PDB entry 4I94 | X-ray diffraction, 1.80 A resolution | chain A

[Chain A]
Protein: Probable serine/threonine-protein kinase At5g41260
Organism: Arabidopsis thaliana
Notes: EC 2.7.11.1; fragment: BSK8 Kinase Domain
Reference sequence: Q9FHD7 (Y5126_ARATH); residues 40-328 here = UniProt positions 40-328
Amino-acid sequence (300 residues; numbered 29 to 328; the number before each row is that of its first residue):
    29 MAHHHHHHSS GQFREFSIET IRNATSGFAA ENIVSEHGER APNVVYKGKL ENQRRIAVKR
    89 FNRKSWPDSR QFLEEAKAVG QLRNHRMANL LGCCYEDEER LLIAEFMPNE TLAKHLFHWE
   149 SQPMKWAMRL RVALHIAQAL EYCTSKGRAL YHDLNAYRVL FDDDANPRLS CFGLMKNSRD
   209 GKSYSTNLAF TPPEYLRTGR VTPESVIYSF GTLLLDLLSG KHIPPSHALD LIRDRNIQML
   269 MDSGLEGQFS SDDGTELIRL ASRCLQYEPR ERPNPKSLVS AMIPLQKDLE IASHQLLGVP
Unresolved in the structure: 29-31
Sequence notes: expression tag (29-39)
Bound ions: Mg2+: N71 (together with AMP-PNP)
Small-molecule neighbours: AMP-PNP (ANP; phosphoaminophosphonic acid-adenylate ester): V62, S63, N71, V73, A85, K87, A116, A132, E133, F134, M135, T139, Y185, R186, L188, S198, F200, N205, S213
Swiss-Prot annotation at these positions:
  - active site: D181 (Proton acceptor)
  - binding site (ATP): H65 to V73, K87, E133 to M135, Y185, R186, N205
  - modified residue: S213 (Phosphoserine)
  - mutagenesis: S213 (S213A: Phosphorylation null-mimic mutant; S213A: Slightly reduces BSK8 protein phosphorylation; S213D: Constitutive phosphorylation-mimic mutant)

[In short]
Chain A binds AMP-PNP. UniProt lists active-site residue D181, 16 ATP-binding residues and one mutagenesis
site.
Chain A is Probable serine/threonine-protein kinase At5g41260 (Arabidopsis thaliana); the structure, Structure
of BSK8 in complex with AMP-PNP, was determined by X-ray diffraction, deposited together with 4I92 and 4I93.
